PDB entry 6XQP | X-ray diffraction, 2.90 A resolution | chains A and B of the 4 polymer chains in the assembly

[Chain A]
Protein: Major histocompatibility complex class I-related gene protein
From: Homo sapiens
UniProt: Q95460 (HMR1_HUMAN); residues 1-270 here correspond to UniProt positions 23-292 (UniProt number = residue number + 22)
Sequence (271 residues; row label = number of the first residue in the row; numbering starts at 0):
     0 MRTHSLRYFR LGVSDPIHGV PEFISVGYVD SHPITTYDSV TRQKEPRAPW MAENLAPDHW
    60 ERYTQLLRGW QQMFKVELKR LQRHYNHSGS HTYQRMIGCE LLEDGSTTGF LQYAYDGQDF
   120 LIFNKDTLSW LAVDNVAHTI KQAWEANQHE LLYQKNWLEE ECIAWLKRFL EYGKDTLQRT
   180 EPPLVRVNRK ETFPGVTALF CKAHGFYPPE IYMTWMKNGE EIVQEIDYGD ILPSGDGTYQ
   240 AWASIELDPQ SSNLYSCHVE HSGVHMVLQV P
Not modelled in the structure: 0, 192-197, 215-223, 245-255, 270
Construct notes: initiating methionine (0); conflict S261 (Cys283 in Q95460)
UniProt features mapped onto this chain:
  - binding site (5-(2-oxoethylideneamino)-6-(D-ribitylamino)uracil): R9, S24, K43, R94, Y152, Q153
  - binding site (5-(2-oxopropylideneamino)-6-(D-ribitylamino)uracil): R9, S24, K43, R94, Y152, Q153
  - binding site (7-hydroxy-6-methyl-8-(1-D-ribityl)lumazine): R9, S24, K43, R94, Y152, Q153
  - binding site (8-(9H-purin-6-yl)-2-oxa-8-azabicyclo[3.3.1]nona-3,6-diene-4,6-dicarbaldehyde): R9, K43, H58, R94
  - binding site (2-amino-4-oxopteridine-6-carbaldehyde): K43
  - binding site (pyridoxal): K43
  - glycosylation: N85 (N-linked (GlcNAc...) asparagine)
Disulfide bonds: C98-C161, C200-C256
Covalently attached groups: compound 2LJ linked to K43
Residues lining bound ligands: 2LJ (1-deoxy-1-({2,6-dioxo-5-[(E)-propylideneamino]-1,2,3,6-tetrahydropyrimidin-4-yl}amino)-D-ribitol): Y7, F8, R9, S24, T34, H58, Y62, L66, W69, R94, I96, Y152, Q153, W156
Reported in the primary citation:
  - binding site for 2LJ: K43, Y152
  - conformationally variable residues (helix shift): W143 to N155

[Chain B]
Protein: Beta-2-microglobulin
From: Homo sapiens
UniProt: P61769 (B2MG_HUMAN); residues 2-100 here correspond to UniProt positions 21-119 (UniProt number = residue number + 19)
Sequence (100 residues; each row starts with the number of its first residue):
     1 MIQRTPKIQV YSRHPAENGK SNFLNCYVSG FHPSDIEVDL LKNGERIEKV EHSDLSFSKD
    61 WSFYLLYYTE FTPTEKDEYA CRVNHVTLSQ PKIVKWDRDM
Construct notes: initiating methionine (1)
UniProt features mapped onto this chain:
  - modified residue: Q3 (Pyrrolidone carboxylic acid)
  - glycosylation: I2 (N-linked (Glc) (glycation) isoleucine), K20 (N-linked (Glc) (glycation) lysine), K42 (N-linked (Glc) (glycation) lysine), K49 (N-linked (Glc) (glycation) lysine), K59 (N-linked (Glc) (glycation) lysine), K92 (N-linked (Glc) (glycation) lysine), K95 (N-linked (Glc) (glycation) lysine)
Disulfide bonds: C26-C81

[Interface between chain A and chain B]
Contacting residue pairs (46; chain A residue first):
  R6(A) - K59(B)
  F8(A) - F57(B)  hydrophobic
  F8(A) - S58(B)
  L10(A) - F57(B)  hydrophobic
  L10(A) - F63(B)  hydrophobic
  V19(A) - D35(B)
  I23(A) - F57(B)  hydrophobic
  V25(A) - F57(B)  hydrophobic
  Y27(A) - S56(B)
  Y27(A) - F57(B)  hydrogen bond (side chain-backbone)
  R46(A) - D54(B)  salt bridge
  S89(A) - M1(B)
  H90(A) - M1(B)
  T91(A) - H32(B)
  Q93(A) - H32(B)  hydrogen bond
  Q93(A) - W61(B)  hydrogen bond (side chain-backbone)
  Q93(A) - F63(B)
  R94(A) - W61(B)
  M95(A) - K59(B)
  M95(A) - W61(B)  hydrophobic
  Q111(A) - W61(B)
  A113(A) - W61(B)
  D115(A) - M1(B)
  D115(A) - I2(B)  hydrogen bond (backbone-backbone)
  D115(A) - H32(B)
  G116(A) - H32(B)
  G116(A) - W61(B)
  Q117(A) - I2(B)
  D118(A) - W61(B)  hydrogen bond
  N187(A) - M100(B)  hydrogen bond (side chain-backbone)
  H203(A) - P15(B)
  D229(A) - K7(B)  salt bridge
  D229(A) - Q9(B)
  L231(A) - Q9(B)
  L231(A) - Y11(B)
  L231(A) - Y27(B)  hydrophobic
  P232(A) - Y11(B)  hydrogen bond (backbone-side chain)
  P232(A) - N25(B)
  P232(A) - Y27(B)  hydrophobic
  S233(A) - R13(B)  hydrogen bond (backbone-side chain)
  S233(A) - N25(B)  hydrogen bond (backbone-side chain)
  G234(A) - R13(B)  hydrogen bond (backbone-side chain)
  D235(A) - R13(B)
  Q239(A) - Y11(B)
  Q239(A) - S12(B)  hydrogen bond (side chain-backbone)
  Q239(A) - R13(B)
Other interface residues (no listed pair), chain A (31 interface residues in all): I16, Y112
Other interface residues (no listed pair), chain B (26 interface residues in all): H14, S34, L55, Y64, L66, D99

[Overview]
31 residues of chain A face 26 of chain B across their interface, with 11 hydrogen bonds and 2 salt bridges.
Polar contacts include R46(A)-D54(B), D229(A)-K7(B) and Y27(A)-F57(B). Compound 2LJ is covalently linked to
K43(A). From the paper: a binding site for 2LJ at K43(A) and Y152(A); conformational variability at W143(A).
Here chain A is Major histocompatibility complex class I-related gene protein and chain B is
Beta-2-microglobulin, both from Homo sapiens. Entry 6XQP (Structure of human D462-E4 TCR in complex with human
MR1-5-OP-RU) was determined by X-ray diffraction (same publication as 6XQQ).
